Entry 7VEW (X-ray diffraction, 1.92 A resolution); this record covers chain A.

[Chain A]
Name: SPH1118
From: Sphingomonas sp. A1
Sequence (619 residues; each row starts with the number of its first residue):
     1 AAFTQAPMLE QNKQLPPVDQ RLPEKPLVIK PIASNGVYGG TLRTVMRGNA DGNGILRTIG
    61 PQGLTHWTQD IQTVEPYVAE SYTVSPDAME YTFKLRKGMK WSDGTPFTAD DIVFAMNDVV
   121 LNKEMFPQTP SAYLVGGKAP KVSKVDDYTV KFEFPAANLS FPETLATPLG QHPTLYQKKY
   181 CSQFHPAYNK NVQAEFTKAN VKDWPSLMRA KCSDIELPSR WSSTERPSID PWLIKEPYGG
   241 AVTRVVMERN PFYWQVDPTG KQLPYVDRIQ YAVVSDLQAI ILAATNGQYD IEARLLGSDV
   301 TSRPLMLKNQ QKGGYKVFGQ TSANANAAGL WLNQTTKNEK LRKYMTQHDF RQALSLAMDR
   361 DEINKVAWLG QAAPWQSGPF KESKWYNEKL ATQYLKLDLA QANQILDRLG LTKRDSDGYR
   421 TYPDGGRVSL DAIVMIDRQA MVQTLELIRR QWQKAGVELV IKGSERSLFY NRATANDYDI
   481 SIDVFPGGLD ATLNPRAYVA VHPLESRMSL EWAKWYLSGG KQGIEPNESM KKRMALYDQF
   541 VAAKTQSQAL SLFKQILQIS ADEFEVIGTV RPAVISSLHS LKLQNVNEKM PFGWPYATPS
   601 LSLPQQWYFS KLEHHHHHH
Disordered / not traced: 1, 611-619
What the authors report for this chain:
  - binding site for alpha-D-galactopyranuronic acid: N53, R57, E216, N324, R466, D483, R496, E505, W594
  - binding site for the ligand GAD: L295, S298, N324, R438, V484, F592
  - conformationally variable residues (loop rearrangement): R57, G240, N324, R438, R466, D483
  - specificity-determining residues: R57, R438, W594 (by similarity / conservation)

[Summary]
The paper reports a binding site for alpha-D-galactopyranuronic acid at N53, R57 and E216 among others; a
binding site for the ligand GAD at L295, S298 and N324 among others.
Chain A is SPH1118 (Sphingomonas sp. A1); the structure, Crystal structure of bacterial chemotaxis-dependent
pectin-binding protein SPH1118 in complex with unsaturated trigalacturonic acid, was determined by X-ray
diffraction, deposited together with 7VEQ, 7VER, 7VET and 7VEV.
